PDB entry 9IPV | electron microscopy, 2.53 A resolution | chains B and G of the 5 polymer chains in the assembly

[Chain B]
Name: Guanine nucleotide-binding protein G(I)/G(S)/G(T) subunit beta-1
Source organism: Homo sapiens
Reference sequence: P62873 (GBB1_HUMAN); residue numbers follow UniProt; this construct covers 2-340
Sequence (345 residues; numbered -4 to 340; the number before each row is that of its first residue; numbers below 1 keep their minus sign (Gly-4 is residue -4)):
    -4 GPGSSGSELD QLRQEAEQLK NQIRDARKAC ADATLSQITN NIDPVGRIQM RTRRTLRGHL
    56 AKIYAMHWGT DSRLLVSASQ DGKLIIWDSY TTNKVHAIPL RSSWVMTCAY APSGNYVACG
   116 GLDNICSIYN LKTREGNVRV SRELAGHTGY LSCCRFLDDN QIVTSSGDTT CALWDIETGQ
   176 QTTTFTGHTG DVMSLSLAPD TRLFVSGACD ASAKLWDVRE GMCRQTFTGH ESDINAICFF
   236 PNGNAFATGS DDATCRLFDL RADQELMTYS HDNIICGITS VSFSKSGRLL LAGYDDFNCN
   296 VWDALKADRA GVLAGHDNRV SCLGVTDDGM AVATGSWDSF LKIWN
Disordered / not traced: -4 to 2
Sequence notes: expression tag (-4 to 1)
Curated features (UniProtKB/Swiss-Prot):
  - modified residue: Ser2 (N-acetylserine), His266 (Phosphohistidine)
  - natural variant: Leu30 (L30F: In MRD42; uncertain significance), Arg52 (R52G: In MRD42), Gly64 (G64V: In MRD42), Asp76 (D76E: In MRD42; D76G: In MRD42), Gly77 (G77S: In MRD42), Lys78 (K78R: In MRD42), Ile80 (I80N: In MRD42; I80T: In MRD42), His91 (H91R: In MRD42; uncertain significance), Ala92 (A92T: In MRD42), Pro94 (P94S: In MRD42), Leu95 (L95P: In MRD42), Arg96 (R96L: In MRD42), 5 further natural variant entries in UniProt

[Chain G]
Name: Guanine nucleotide-binding protein G(I)/G(S)/G(O) subunit gamma-2
Source organism: Homo sapiens
Reference sequence: P59768 (GBG2_HUMAN); numbering as in UniProt (aligned over 1-71)
Sequence (71 residues; row label = number of the first residue in the row):
     1 MASNNTASIA QARKLVEQLK MEANIDRIKV SKAAADLMAY CEAHAKEDPL LTPVPASENP
    61 FREKKFFCAI L
Disordered / not traced: 1-8, 63-71
Curated features (UniProtKB/Swiss-Prot):
  - modified residue: Ala2 (N-acetylalanine), Cys68 (Cysteine methyl ester)
  - lipidation: Cys68 (S-geranylgeranyl cysteine)

[Interface between chain B and chain G]
Residue-residue contacts (93; chain B residue first):
  Glu3(B) with Arg13(G), salt bridge
  Leu4(B) with Ile9(G)
  Leu7(B) with Ala12(G), hydrophobic; Arg13(G); Val16(G)
  Glu10(B) with Val16(G)
  Ala11(B) with Leu15(G), hydrophobic; Leu19(G), hydrophobic
  Leu14(B) with Val16(G); Leu19(G), hydrophobic; Lys20(G)
  Gln17(B) with Ala23(G), hydrogen bond (side chain-backbone)
  Ile18(B) with Leu19(G); Ala23(G), hydrophobic
  Ala21(B) with Arg27(G)
  Ala24(B) with Lys29(G)
  Cys25(B) with Ile28(G), hydrogen bond (side chain-backbone); Lys29(G); Val30(G), hydrogen bond (backbone-backbone)
  Ala26(B) with Val30(G), hydrophobic
  Asp27(B) with Lys29(G); Ser31(G), hydrogen bond
  Ala28(B) with Val30(G); Ser31(G)
  Leu30(B) with Ala34(G), hydrophobic; Leu37(G), hydrophobic
  Ile33(B) with Ser31(G); Ala34(G), hydrophobic; Met38(G)
  Thr34(B) with Met38(G)
  Ile37(B) with Met38(G), hydrophobic
  Val40(B) with Leu51(G), hydrophobic
  Ile43(B) with Leu50(G)
  Thr47(B) with Arg62(G), hydrogen bond (backbone-side chain)
  Arg48(B) with Phe61(G); Arg62(G), hydrogen bond (backbone-side chain)
  Arg49(B) with Pro60(G); Phe61(G); Arg62(G)
  Ser84(B) with Phe61(G)
  Tyr85(B) with Pro60(G), hydrophobic; Phe61(G), hydrophobic
  Cys218(B) with Gln18(G), hydrogen bond (backbone-side chain); Glu22(G)
  Arg219(B) with Glu22(G)
  Gln220(B) with Glu22(G); Ile25(G)
  Thr221(B) with Glu22(G), hydrogen bond
  Phe235(B) with Leu37(G), hydrophobic; Tyr40(G), hydrophobic; Cys41(G), hydrophobic
  Pro236(B) with Tyr40(G)
  Asn237(B) with Tyr40(G)
  Ala240(B) with Leu37(G), hydrophobic
  Asp254(B) with Ala33(G); Leu37(G)
  Arg256(B) with Arg27(G); Ile28(G), hydrogen bond (backbone-backbone); Ala33(G); Asp36(G), salt bridge
  Ala257(B) with Ile28(G)
  Asp258(B) with Ile25(G); Arg27(G), salt bridge
  Gln259(B) with Val30(G)
  Leu261(B) with Val30(G), hydrophobic; Leu37(G), hydrophobic
  Ser279(B) with Asp48(G), hydrogen bond
  Lys280(B) with Glu47(G); Asp48(G)
  Ser281(B) with Tyr40(G); Cys41(G); His44(G); Asp48(G), hydrogen bond; Leu51(G)
  Gly282(B) with Cys41(G)
  Arg283(B) with Cys41(G); Leu51(G)
  Leu284(B) with Leu51(G), hydrophobic
  Leu300(B) with Met38(G), hydrophobic; Cys41(G), hydrophobic
  Asp323(B) with Pro49(G)
  Gly324(B) with Pro49(G); Leu50(G)
  Met325(B) with Pro49(G); Leu50(G); Val54(G), hydrophobic; Glu58(G); Pro60(G)
  Ala326(B) with Phe61(G), hydrophobic
  Val327(B) with Leu50(G), hydrophobic
  Asn340(B) with Leu50(G); Asn59(G), hydrogen bond; Phe61(G), hydrogen bond (side chain-backbone)
Also at the interface, not in a pair above, chain B (60 interface residues in all): Arg22, Met45, Trp63, Lys209, Met217, Leu252, Val320, Ile338
Also at the interface, not in a pair above, chain G (41 interface residues in all): Met21, Asp26, Lys32, Ala35, Glu42, Ala45

[In short]
60 residues of chain B and 41 residues of chain G are in contact, with 13 hydrogen bonds and 3 salt bridges.
Polar contacts include Glu3(B)-Arg13(G), Arg256(B)-Asp36(G) and Asp258(B)-Arg27(G).
Chain B is Guanine nucleotide-binding protein G(I)/G(S)/G(T) subunit beta-1 and chain G is Guanine
nucleotide-binding protein G(I)/G(S)/G(O) subunit gamma-2, both from Homo sapiens; the structure, Structure of
JR14a-C3aR-Gi-scFv16 complex, was determined by electron microscopy.
